8J90 - chains A and B of the 11 polymer chains in the assembly; structure by electron microscopy, 4.71 A resolution (low resolution: residue-level contacts below are approximate; hydrogen-bond / salt-bridge calls are withheld).

# Chain A
Name: Histone H3.1
Organism: Arabidopsis thaliana
UniProt: P59226 (H31_ARATH); residues 0-135 here correspond to UniProt positions 1-136 (UniProt number = residue number + 1)
Amino-acid sequence (139 residues; numbered -3 to 135; the number before each row is that of its first residue; numbers below 1 keep their minus sign (Gly-3 is residue -3)):
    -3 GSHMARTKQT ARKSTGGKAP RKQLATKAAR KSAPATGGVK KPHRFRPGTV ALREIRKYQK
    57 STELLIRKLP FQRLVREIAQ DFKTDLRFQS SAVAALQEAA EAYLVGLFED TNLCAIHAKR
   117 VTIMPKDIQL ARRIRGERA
Disordered / not traced: -3 to 60, 135
Sequence notes: expression tag (-3 to -1)
Curated features (UniProtKB/Swiss-Prot):
  - site: Lys14 (Not N6-methylated), Lys27 (Not N6-acetylated), Ala31 (Recognition by ATXR5 and ATXR6), Lys36 (Not N6-acetylated)
  - modified residue: Lys4 (N6,N6,N6-trimethyllysine), Lys9 (N6,N6,N6-trimethyllysine), Ser10 (Phosphoserine), Thr11 (Phosphothreonine), Lys14 (N6-acetyllysine), Lys18 (N6-acetyllysine), Lys23 (N6-acetyllysine), Lys27 (N6,N6,N6-trimethyllysine), Ser28 (Phosphoserine), Lys36 (N6,N6,N6-trimethyllysine)

# Chain B
Name: Histone H4
Organism: Arabidopsis thaliana
UniProt: P59259 (H4_ARATH); residues 0-102 here correspond to UniProt positions 1-103 (UniProt number = residue number + 1)
Amino-acid sequence (106 residues; each row starts with the number of its first residue; numbers below 1 keep their minus sign (Gly-3 is residue -3)):
    -3 GSHMSGRGKG GKGLGKGGAK RHRKVLRDNI QGITKPAIRR LARRGGVKRI SGLIYEETRG
    57 VLKIFLENVI RDAVTYTEHA RRKTVTAMDV VYALKRQGRT LYGFGG
Disordered / not traced: -3 to 22, 102
Sequence notes: expression tag (-3 to -1)
Curated features (UniProtKB/Swiss-Prot):
  - DNA-binding region: Lys16 to Lys20

# How chain A and chain B interact
Contacting residue pairs - 67 pairs, chain A then chain B:
  Leu61(A) - Arg36(B)
  Arg63(A) - Arg36(B)
  Phe67(A) - Leu62(B)
  Leu70(A) - Ile29(B)
  Leu70(A) - Leu62(B)
  Val71(A) - Ile66(B)
  Glu73(A) - Asn25(B)
  Ile74(A) - Ile66(B)
  Phe78(A) - Glu63(B)
  Phe78(A) - Ile66(B)
  Phe78(A) - Arg67(B)
  Lys79(A) - Glu74(B)
  Asp81(A) - Lys79(B)
  Leu82(A) - Val70(B)
  Leu82(A) - Lys79(B)
  Arg83(A) - Lys79(B)
  Arg83(A) - Thr80(B)
  Arg83(A) - Val81(B)
  Phe84(A) - Ile66(B)
  Phe84(A) - Val81(B)
  Gln85(A) - Thr80(B)
  Gln85(A) - Val81(B)
  Ser87(A) - Ala83(B)
  Ser87(A) - Phe100(B)
  Ala88(A) - Val81(B)
  Ala88(A) - Ala83(B)
  Leu92(A) - Val65(B)
  Leu92(A) - Val86(B)
  Glu94(A) - Phe100(B)
  Ala95(A) - Phe61(B)
  Ala95(A) - Leu90(B)
  Ala95(A) - Arg95(B)
  Ala96(A) - Phe61(B)
  Ala96(A) - Leu62(B)
  Glu97(A) - Leu37(B)
  Ala98(A) - Arg95(B)
  Tyr99(A) - Phe61(B)
  Tyr99(A) - Arg95(B)
  Leu100(A) - Leu37(B)
  Leu100(A) - Val57(B)
  Val101(A) - Leu37(B)
  Val101(A) - Arg40(B)
  Val101(A) - Gly41(B)
  Phe104(A) - Ile34(B)
  Phe104(A) - Leu37(B)
  Phe104(A) - Ala38(B)
  Phe104(A) - Thr54(B)
  Glu105(A) - Gly41(B)
  Asn108(A) - Gly41(B)
  Asn108(A) - Gly42(B)
  Asn108(A) - Val43(B)
  Val117(A) - Arg45(B)
  Thr118(A) - Arg45(B)
  Thr118(A) - Ser47(B)
  Ile119(A) - Val43(B)
  Ile119(A) - Arg45(B)
  Ile119(A) - Ser47(B)
  Ile119(A) - Ile50(B)
  Met120(A) - Ser47(B)
  Met120(A) - Ile50(B)
  Pro121(A) - Ser47(B)
  Pro121(A) - Leu49(B)
  Pro121(A) - Ile50(B)
  Ile124(A) - Ile50(B)
  Ile124(A) - Glu53(B)
  Arg128(A) - Val57(B)
  Arg134(A) - Ile60(B)
Interface residues without a listed pair, chain A (43 interface residues in all): Ile62, Arg69, Ala75, Ala90, Ala91, Leu103, Gln125
Interface residues without a listed pair, chain B (41 interface residues in all): Ile26, Ala33, Lys44, Ile46, Leu58, Thr82, Leu97

# Overview
43 residues of chain A and 41 residues of chain B are in contact. Curated annotation (UniProt) lists a
DNA-binding region on chain B.
Chain A is Histone H3.1 and chain B is Histone H4, both from Arabidopsis thaliana; the structure, Cryo-EM
structure of DDM1-nucleosome complex, was determined by electron microscopy, deposited together with 8J92.
